8KFT - chains A and B of the 5 polymer chains in the assembly; structure by X-ray diffraction, 2.43 A resolution.

== Chain A (and B) ==
Protein: Holliday junction resolvase MOC1, chloroplastic
From: Zea mays
Notes: chain B of this document is another copy of the same molecule, construct and numbering; everything in this record applies to it too
UniProtKB: B4FCI7 (B4FCI7_MAIZE); numbering as in UniProt (aligned over 109-271)
Sequence (163 residues; row label = number of the first residue in the row):
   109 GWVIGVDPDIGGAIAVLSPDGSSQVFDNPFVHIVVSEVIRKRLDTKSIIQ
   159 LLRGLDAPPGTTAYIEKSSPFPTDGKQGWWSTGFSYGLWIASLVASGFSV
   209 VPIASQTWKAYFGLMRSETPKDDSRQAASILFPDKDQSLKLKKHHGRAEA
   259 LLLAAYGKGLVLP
Ion coordination: Mn2+: Asp-115, Glu-257 (shared with 1 residue of chain E)
From the paper describing this entry:
  - Mn2+ coordination: Asp-115, Glu-257
  - conformationally variable residues: Glu-257
  - mutagenesis - D115N, K229A, H253A, H253D: decreased catalytic activity
  - catalytic residues: Lys-229 (proposed by the authors, not directly observed)
  - mutagenesis - H253K: abolished catalytic activity on HJ

== Chain A / chain B interface ==
Contacting residue pairs (43; chain A residue first):
  Thr-153(A) / Ile-198(B)
  Thr-153(A) / Ala-199(B)
  Lys-154(A) / Val-202(B)
  Ile-157(A) / Ala-199(B)
  Ile-157(A) / Val-202(B)  hydrophobic
  Ile-157(A) / Ala-203(B)
  Arg-161(A) / Ala-203(B)  hydrogen bond (side chain-backbone)
  Ser-176(A) / Trp-188(B)  hydrogen bond
  Pro-180(A) / Lys-184(B)  hydrogen bond (backbone-side chain)
  Lys-184(A) / Pro-180(B)  hydrogen bond (side chain-backbone)
  Lys-184(A) / Trp-187(B)
  Trp-187(A) / Lys-184(B)
  Trp-187(A) / Trp-188(B)
  Trp-188(A) / Ser-176(B)  hydrogen bond
  Trp-188(A) / Trp-187(B)
  Trp-188(A) / Thr-190(B)
  Trp-188(A) / Gly-191(B)
  Thr-190(A) / Trp-188(B)
  Gly-191(A) / Trp-188(B)
  Gly-191(A) / Phe-192(B)
  Phe-192(A) / Gly-191(B)
  Phe-192(A) / Phe-192(B)
  Phe-192(A) / Tyr-194(B)  hydrophobic
  Phe-192(A) / Gly-195(B)
  Tyr-194(A) / Phe-192(B)  hydrophobic
  Gly-195(A) / Phe-192(B)
  Gly-195(A) / Gly-195(B)
  Gly-195(A) / Leu-196(B)
  Leu-196(A) / Gly-195(B)
  Leu-196(A) / Ile-198(B)  hydrophobic
  Leu-196(A) / Ala-199(B)
  Ile-198(A) / Thr-153(B)
  Ile-198(A) / Leu-196(B)  hydrophobic
  Ala-199(A) / Thr-153(B)
  Ala-199(A) / Ile-157(B)
  Ala-199(A) / Leu-196(B)
  Ala-199(A) / Ala-199(B)  hydrophobic
  Ala-199(A) / Ser-200(B)
  Ser-200(A) / Ala-199(B)
  Val-202(A) / Ile-157(B)  hydrophobic
  Ala-203(A) / Ile-157(B)
  Ala-203(A) / Arg-161(B)  hydrogen bond (backbone-side chain)
  Ala-203(A) / Ala-203(B)  hydrophobic
Also at the interface, not in a pair above, chain A (22 interface residues in all): Pro-178, Gln-185
Also at the interface, not in a pair above, chain B (22 interface residues in all): Lys-154, Pro-178, Gln-185

== Summary ==
Chain A and chain B each contribute 22 residues to their interface, with 6 hydrogen bonds. Polar pairs include
Arg-161(A)/Ala-203(B), Ser-176(A)/Trp-188(B) and Pro-180(A)/Lys-184(B). Asp-115(A) and Glu-257(A) coordinate
Mn2+. From the paper: the catalytic residue Lys-229(A); D115N, K229A and H253A of chain A, among others,
reduce catalytic activity; 5 substitutions were tested in all.
Chain A and chain B are both Holliday junction resolvase MOC1, chloroplastic (Zea mays); the structure,
Crystal structure of ZmMOC1 in complex with a nicked Holliday junction soaked in Mn2+ for 15 ..., was
determined by X-ray diffraction, deposited together with 8KFR, 8KFS, 8KFU, 8KFV and 8KFW.
